Entry 5CKY (X-ray diffraction, 2.62 A resolution); this record covers chains O and D of the 3 polymer chains in the assembly.

Chain O:
Protein: Transcription termination factor 1, mitochondrial
Organism: Homo sapiens
Reference sequence: B4DPR9 (B4DPR9_HUMAN); residues 73-396 here correspond to UniProt positions 53-376 (UniProt number = residue number - 20)
Sequence (324 residues; row label = number of the first residue in the row):
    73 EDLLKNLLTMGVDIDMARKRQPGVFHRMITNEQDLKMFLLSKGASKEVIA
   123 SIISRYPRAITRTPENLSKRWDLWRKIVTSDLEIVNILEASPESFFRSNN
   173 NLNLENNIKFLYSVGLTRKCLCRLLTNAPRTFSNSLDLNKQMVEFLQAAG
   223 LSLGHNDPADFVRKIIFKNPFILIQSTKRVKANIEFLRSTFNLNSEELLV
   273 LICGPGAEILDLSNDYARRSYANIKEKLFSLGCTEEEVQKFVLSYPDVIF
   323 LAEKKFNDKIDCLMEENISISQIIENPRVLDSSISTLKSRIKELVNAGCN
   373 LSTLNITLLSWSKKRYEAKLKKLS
Construct notes: engineered mutation Ala-162 (Arg142 in B4DPR9)
Reported in the primary citation:
  - binding site for the 22-nt DNA strand: Tyr-288
  - binding site for the 22-nt DNA strand (chain D): Arg-195, Phe-243

Chain D:
Molecule: 22-nt DNA strand
Sequence (22 nucleotides; row label = number of the first residue in the row):
     1 ATTACCGGGCTCTGCCATCTTA

Interface between chain O and chain D:
Pairs across the interface (31; chain O residue first):
  Arg-92(O) / DC15(D)  salt bridge to the phosphate
  Arg-127(O) / DG14(D)  salt bridge to the phosphate
  Ile-159(O) / DC12(D)  base contact
  Ala-162(O) / DC12(D)  base contact
  Ala-162(O) / DT13(D)  sugar contact
  Ser-163(O) / DT13(D)  hydrogen bond to the phosphate
  Pro-164(O) / DG14(D)  phosphate contact
  Glu-165(O) / DG14(D)  base contact
  Glu-165(O) / DC15(D)  hydrogen bond to the base
  Arg-169(O) / DC15(D)  base contact
  Arg-195(O) / DT11(D)  hydrogen bond to the base
  Thr-198(O) / DC12(D)  base contact
  Asn-199(O) / DT11(D)  base contact
  Asn-199(O) / DC12(D)  sugar contact
  Pro-201(O) / DC12(D)  sugar contact
  Arg-202(O) / DT13(D)  base contact
  Arg-202(O) / DG14(D)  hydrogen bond to the base
  Arg-202(O) / DC15(D)  base contact
  Lys-240(O) / DG8(D)  salt bridge to the phosphate
  Pro-242(O) / DT11(D)  base contact
  Phe-243(O) / DT11(D)  base contact
  Arg-350(O) / DC6(D)  base contact
  Arg-350(O) / DG7(D)  hydrogen bond to the base
  Asn-377(O) / DT3(D)  phosphate contact
  Asn-377(O) / DA4(D)  hydrogen bond to the phosphate
  Thr-379(O) / DA4(D)  hydrogen bond to the phosphate
  Trp-383(O) / DT3(D)  phosphate contact
  Trp-383(O) / DA4(D)  phosphate contact
  Arg-387(O) / DA4(D)  base contact
  Lys-391(O) / DT3(D)  salt bridge to the phosphate
  Lys-394(O) / DT2(D)  phosphate contact
Interface residues without a listed pair, chain O (26 interface residues in all): Asn-158, Ala-200, Glu-280
Interface residues without a listed pair, chain D (13 interface residues in all): DC5, DC16

In short:
The interface between chain O and chain D involves 26 residues on one side and 13 on the other; the contacts
include 7 hydrogen bonds and 4 salt bridges. Among the polar pairs are Glu-165(O)/DC15(D), Arg-195(O)/DT11(D)
and Arg-202(O)/DG14(D). From the paper: a binding site for the 22-nt DNA strand (chain D) at Arg-195(O) and
Phe-243(O); a binding site for the 22-nt DNA strand at Tyr-288(O).
Chain O is Transcription termination factor 1, mitochondrial (Homo sapiens) and chain D is a 22-nt DNA strand;
the structure, Crystal Structure of the MTERF1 R162A substitution bound to the termination sequence, was
determined by X-ray diffraction (same publication as 5CO0, 5CRJ and 5CRK).
